PDB entry 2BEX | X-ray diffraction, 1.99 A resolution | chains A and C

Chain A:
Name: Ribonuclease inhibitor
Source organism: Homo sapiens
UniProt: P13489 (RINI_HUMAN); residues 1-460 here = UniProt positions 1-460
Amino-acid sequence (460 residues; numbered 1 to 460; the number before each row is that of its first residue):
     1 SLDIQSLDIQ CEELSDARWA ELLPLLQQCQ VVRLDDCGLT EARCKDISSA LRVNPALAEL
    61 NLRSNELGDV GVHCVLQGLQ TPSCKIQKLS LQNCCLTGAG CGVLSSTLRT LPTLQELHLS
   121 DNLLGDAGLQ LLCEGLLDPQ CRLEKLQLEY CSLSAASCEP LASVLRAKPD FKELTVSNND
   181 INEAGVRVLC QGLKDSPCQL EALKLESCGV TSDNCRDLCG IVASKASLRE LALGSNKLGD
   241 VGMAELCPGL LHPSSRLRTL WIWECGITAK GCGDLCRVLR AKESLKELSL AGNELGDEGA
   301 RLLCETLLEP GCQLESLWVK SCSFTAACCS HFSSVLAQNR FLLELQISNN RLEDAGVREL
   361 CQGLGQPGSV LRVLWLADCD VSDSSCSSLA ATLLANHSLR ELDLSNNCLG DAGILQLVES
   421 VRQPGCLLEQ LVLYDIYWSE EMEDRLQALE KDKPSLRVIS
Not modelled in the structure: 1-4

Chain C:
Name: Nonsecretory ribonuclease
Source organism: Homo sapiens
Notes: EC 3.1.27.5
UniProt: P10153 (RNKD_HUMAN); residues 1-134 here correspond to UniProt positions 28-161 (UniProt number = residue number + 27)
Amino-acid sequence (135 residues; each row starts with the number of its first residue; numbering starts at 0):
     0 MKPPQFTWAQ WFETQHINMT SQQCTNAMQV INNYQRRCKN QNTFLLTTFA NVVNVCGNPN
    60 MTCPSNKTRK NCHHSGSQVP LIHCNLTTPS PQNISNCRYA QTPANMFYIV ACDNRDQRRD
   120 PPQYPVVPVH LDRII
Cystine bridges: Cys-23/Cys-83, Cys-37/Cys-96, Cys-55/Cys-111, Cys-62/Cys-71

How chain A and chain C interact:
Contacting residue pairs (78):
  Gln-10(A) / Asn-32(C)  hydrogen bond
  Gln-10(A) / Arg-35(C)
  Gln-10(A) / Ile-93(C)
  Cys-11(A) / Gln-28(C)  hydrogen bond
  Cys-11(A) / Val-29(C)  hydrophobic
  Cys-11(A) / Asn-32(C)
  Arg-33(A) / Ser-94(C)  hydrogen bond
  Asp-35(A) / Gln-28(C)  hydrogen bond
  Asp-36(A) / Gln-28(C)
  Asp-36(A) / Val-29(C)
  Arg-63(A) / Asn-25(C)  hydrogen bond
  Arg-63(A) / Gln-28(C)
  Arg-63(A) / Ser-94(C)  hydrogen bond (side chain-backbone)
  Ser-64(A) / Asn-25(C)
  Gln-92(A) / Asn-25(C)
  Asn-93(A) / Ser-20(C)
  Asn-93(A) / Asn-25(C)
  Asp-121(A) / Gln-22(C)
  Asp-121(A) / Asn-25(C)  hydrogen bond
  Gln-147(A) / Arg-97(C)
  Glu-149(A) / Arg-97(C)  salt bridge
  Tyr-150(A) / Gln-22(C)  hydrogen bond
  Lys-204(A) / Arg-97(C)
  Trp-261(A) / Thr-86(C)  hydrogen bond (side chain-backbone)
  Trp-261(A) / Thr-87(C)  hydrogen bond
  Trp-263(A) / Thr-86(C)
  Trp-263(A) / Ala-99(C)  hydrophobic
  Glu-264(A) / Asn-84(C)  hydrogen bond
  Trp-318(A) / Leu-85(C)
  Trp-318(A) / Thr-86(C)
  Trp-318(A) / Pro-88(C)  hydrophobic
  Lys-320(A) / Asn-39(C)  hydrogen bond
  Lys-320(A) / Asn-84(C)  hydrogen bond
  Lys-320(A) / Leu-85(C)  hydrogen bond (side chain-backbone)
  Gln-346(A) / Asn-39(C)  hydrogen bond
  Ser-348(A) / Asn-39(C)
  Asn-349(A) / Asn-39(C)  hydrogen bond
  Asn-349(A) / Gln-40(C)  hydrogen bond
  Trp-375(A) / Arg-36(C)
  Trp-375(A) / Leu-85(C)  hydrophobic
  Ala-377(A) / Asn-39(C)
  Asp-378(A) / Gln-40(C)
  Glu-401(A) / Arg-36(C)  salt bridge
  Asp-403(A) / Arg-36(C)  salt bridge
  Asn-406(A) / Gln-40(C)
  Cys-408(A) / Ser-64(C)
  Cys-408(A) / Asn-65(C)
  Gln-430(A) / Arg-36(C)
  Val-432(A) / Arg-36(C)
  Tyr-434(A) / Gln-34(C)
  Tyr-434(A) / Arg-36(C)  hydrogen bond (side chain-backbone)
  Tyr-434(A) / Lys-38(C)
  Asp-435(A) / Gln-14(C)
  Asp-435(A) / His-15(C)  salt bridge
  Asp-435(A) / Lys-38(C)  salt bridge
  Asp-435(A) / Gln-40(C)
  Asp-435(A) / His-129(C)  hydrogen bond (backbone-side chain)
  Ile-436(A) / His-129(C)
  Tyr-437(A) / Arg-68(C)
  Tyr-437(A) / Asn-70(C)
  Tyr-437(A) / Asp-112(C)  hydrogen bond
  Tyr-437(A) / Val-128(C)  hydrophobic
  Tyr-437(A) / His-129(C)
  Trp-438(A) / Trp-7(C)
  Glu-443(A) / Met-0(C)
  Glu-443(A) / Lys-1(C)  salt bridge
  Glu-443(A) / Trp-7(C)  hydrogen bond
  Leu-446(A) / Met-0(C)  hydrophobic
  Gln-447(A) / Met-0(C)
  Arg-457(A) / Gln-34(C)  hydrogen bond (side chain-backbone)
  Arg-457(A) / Arg-35(C)  hydrogen bond (side chain-backbone)
  Val-458(A) / Met-0(C)  hydrogen bond (backbone-backbone)
  Val-458(A) / Gln-34(C)
  Ile-459(A) / Gln-34(C)
  Ser-460(A) / Met-0(C)
  Ser-460(A) / Lys-1(C)  hydrogen bond (backbone-backbone)
  Ser-460(A) / Trp-10(C)  hydrogen bond
  Ser-460(A) / Gln-34(C)  hydrogen bond (backbone-side chain)
Also at the interface, not in a pair above, chain A (44 interface residues in all): Thr-175
Also at the interface, not in a pair above, chain C (39 interface residues in all): Thr-24, Cys-37, Asn-92, Tyr-98, Ala-110

Overview:
44 residues of chain A and 39 residues of chain C are in contact, with 27 hydrogen bonds and 6 salt bridges.
Polar pairs include Glu-149(A)/Arg-97(C), Glu-401(A)/Arg-36(C) and Asp-403(A)/Arg-36(C).
Here chain A is Ribonuclease inhibitor and chain C is Nonsecretory ribonuclease, both from Homo sapiens. Entry
2BEX (Crystal structure of Placental Ribonuclease Inhibitor in complex with Human Eosinophil Derived
Neurotoxin at 2A resolution) was determined by X-ray diffraction.
